PDB entry 9K9L | electron microscopy, 3.66 A resolution | chains A and I of the 10 polymer chains in the assembly

== Chain A ==
Protein: Histone H3-like centromeric protein A
Source organism: Homo sapiens
UniProtKB: P49450 (CENPA_HUMAN); residues 1-140 here = UniProt positions 1-140
Sequence (143 residues; each row starts with the number of its first residue; numbers below 1 keep their minus sign (Gly-2 is residue -2)):
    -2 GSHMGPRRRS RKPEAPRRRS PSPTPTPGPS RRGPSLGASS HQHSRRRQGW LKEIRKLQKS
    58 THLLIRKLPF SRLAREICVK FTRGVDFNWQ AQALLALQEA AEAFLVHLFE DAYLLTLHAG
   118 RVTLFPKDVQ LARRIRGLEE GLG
Not modelled in the structure: -2 to 58, 135-140
Differences from the reference sequence: expression tag (-2 to 0)
Swiss-Prot annotation at these positions:
  - region: Gln39 to Leu54 (Important for flexibility of DNA ends that protrude from nucleosomes)
  - modified residue: Gly2 (N,N,N-trimethylglycine), Ser7 (Phosphoserine), Ser17 (Phosphoserine), Ser19 (Phosphoserine), Ser27 (Phosphoserine), Ser68 (Phosphoserine)
  - mutagenesis: Ser7 (S7A: Induces a delay at the terminal stage of cytokinesis and chromosome misalignment during mitosis due to a defect in kinetochore attachment to microtubules), Ser17 (S17A: Impaired mitotic chromosome congression and chromosome segregation; when associated with A-19), Ser19 (S19A: Impaired mitotic chromosome congression and chromosome segregation; when associated with A-17), Ser68 (S68A: No effect on interaction with HJURP. Impairs localization at centromeres; S68E/Q: Impairs interaction with HJURP, association with chromatin and localization at centromeres), Arg80 to Gly81 (Impairs retention at centromeres, but not targeting to centromeres), His104 (H104G: Reduces location at centromeres. Abolishes location at centromeres; when associated with C-112), Leu112 (L112C: No effect on location at centromeres. Abolishes location at centromeres; when associated with G-104)

== Chain I ==
Molecule: Widom601 DNA FW
Source organism: synthetic construct
Sequence (145 nucleotides; each row starts with the number of its first residue; numbers below 1 keep their minus sign (DA-70 is residue -70)):
   -70 ATCAGAATCC CGGTGCCGAG GCCGCTCAAT TGGTCGTAGA CAGCTCTAGC ACCGCTTAAA
   -10 CGCACGTACG CGCTGTCCCC CGCGTTTTAA CCGCCAAGGG GATTACTCCC TAGTCTCCAG
    50 GCACGTGTCA GATATATACA TCGAT
Not modelled in the structure: -70 to -62, 60-74

== Chain A / chain I interface ==
Pairs across the interface - 6 pairs, chain A then chain I:
  Arg63(A) - DA-13(I)  salt bridge to the phosphate
  Lys64(A) - DA-13(I)  hydrogen bond to the phosphate
  Lys64(A) - DA-12(I)  salt bridge to the phosphate
  Leu65(A) - DT-14(I)  phosphate contact
  Leu65(A) - DA-13(I)  phosphate contact
  Arg69(A) - DT-14(I)  salt bridge to the phosphate
Interface residues without a listed pair, chain A (6 interface residues in all): Pro66, Gln87
Interface residues without a listed pair, chain I (4 interface residues in all): DA-3

== Summary ==
6 residues of chain A face 4 of chain I across their interface; the contacts include 1 hydrogen bond and 3
salt bridges. Polar pairs include Lys64(A)-DA-13(I), Arg63(A)-DA-13(I) and Lys64(A)-DA-12(I). Curated
annotation (UniProt) lists 8 mutagenesis sites on chain A.
Chain A is Histone H3-like centromeric protein A (Homo sapiens) and chain I is Widom601 DNA FW (synthetic
construct); the structure, Cryo-EM structure of the human CENP-A-H4 octasome, was determined by electron
microscopy.
